6KHH - chain A; structure by X-ray diffraction, 1.65 A resolution.

Chain A:
Protein: Imidazoleglycerol-phosphate dehydratase
Organism: Mycobacterium tuberculosis
Notes: EC 4.2.1.19
Reference sequence: A0A0T7LD88 (A0A0T7LD88_MYCTX); numbering as in UniProt (aligned over 10-200)
Sequence (191 residues; row label = number of the first residue in the row):
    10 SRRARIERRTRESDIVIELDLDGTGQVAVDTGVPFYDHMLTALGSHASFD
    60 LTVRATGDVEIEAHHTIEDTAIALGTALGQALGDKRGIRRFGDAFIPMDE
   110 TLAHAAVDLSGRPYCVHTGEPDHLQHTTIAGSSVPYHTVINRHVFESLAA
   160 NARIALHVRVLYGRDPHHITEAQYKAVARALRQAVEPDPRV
Modified residues: Lys184 (5-hydroxylysine; LYZ)
Bound ions: Mn2+ site 1: His47, His74, His176, Glu180; Mn2+ site 2: His73, Glu77, His152, His177
Ligand contacts: acetamide (ACM): Ser54, His55, Arg99, Lys184

Summary:
Bound to chain A: acetamide. His47, His74, His176 and Glu180 form the Mn2+ site 1. His73, Glu77, His152 and
His177 coordinate Mn2+ site 2.
Chain A is Imidazoleglycerol-phosphate dehydratase (Mycobacterium tuberculosis); the structure, Crystal
Structure of HisB from Mycobacterium tuberculosis, was determined by X-ray diffraction together with 5ZQN and
5XDS from the same study.
